Entry 8W7M (electron microscopy, 4.12 A resolution (low resolution: residue-level contacts below are approximate; hydrogen-bond / salt-bridge calls are withheld)); this record covers chains B and C of the 16 polymer chains in the assembly.

# Chain B
Protein: DNA replication complex GINS protein PSF2
From: Saccharomyces cerevisiae S288C
UniProtKB: P40359 (PSF2_YEAST); residues 1-213 here = UniProt positions 1-213
Amino-acid sequence (213 residues; row label = number of the first residue in the row):
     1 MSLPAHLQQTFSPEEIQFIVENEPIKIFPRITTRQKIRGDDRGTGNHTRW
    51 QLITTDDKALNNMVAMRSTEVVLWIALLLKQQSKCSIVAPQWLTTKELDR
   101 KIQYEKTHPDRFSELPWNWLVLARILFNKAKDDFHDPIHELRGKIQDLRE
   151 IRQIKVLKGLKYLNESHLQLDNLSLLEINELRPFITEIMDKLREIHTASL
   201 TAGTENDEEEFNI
Not modelled in the structure: 39-46, 202-213

# Chain C
Protein: DNA replication complex GINS protein PSF3
From: Saccharomyces cerevisiae S288C
UniProtKB: Q12146 (PSF3_YEAST); residues 1-194 here = UniProt positions 1-194
Amino-acid sequence (194 residues; numbered 1 to 194; the number before each row is that of its first residue):
     1 MGYYDIDDVLADGTEFPCKFQYDIPGLGYLENNPGRPITKNTKLSLPLWL
    51 ARILAIVGGDEALVDEEPVPFVELLPPDMFSTKVMNAIKTDPVALDLHSI
   101 NSHFFSLAIKWIMLFSEKELANVVSELLLQRAQELNHHASSLSIDLNADS
   151 TGKNSANTNIATSTFLLKLEEMEKEIYKKSHESYKDTKRWMFKK
Not modelled in the structure: 59-67, 145-157

# How chain B and chain C interact
Residue-residue contacts (42):
  P13(B) with D186(C); W190(C)
  E14(B) with W190(C)
  Q17(B) with W190(C)
  V121(B) with W190(C)
  R124(B) with W190(C); M191(C); K193(C); K194(C)
  N128(B) with K194(C)
  K129(B) with K194(C)
  L157(B) with H137(C)
  L160(B) with Q133(C); N136(C)
  K161(B) with Q133(C)
  L163(B) with L129(C)
  E180(B) with S183(C); Y184(C); T187(C)
  L181(B) with Y184(C)
  P183(B) with I176(C); S183(C)
  F184(B) with A132(C); N136(C); I176(C); S180(C)
  E187(B) with I176(C)
  I188(B) with A132(C)
  K191(B) with L128(C); M172(C)
  L192(B) with L128(C)
  I195(B) with I109(C); A121(C); V124(C); S125(C); L128(C)
  A198(B) with I112(C)
  S199(B) with I112(C); S116(C); K118(C); A121(C)
  T201(B) with S116(C)
Interface residues without a listed pair, chain B (29 interface residues in all): R149, E165, L176, N179, E194, L200
Interface residues without a listed pair, chain C (25 interface residues in all): M113

# Overview
29 residues of chain B and 25 residues of chain C are in contact.
Chain B is DNA replication complex GINS protein PSF2 and chain C is DNA replication complex GINS protein PSF3,
both from Saccharomyces cerevisiae S288C; the structure, Yeast replisome in state V, was determined by
electron microscopy (same publication as 8W7S, 8KG6, 8KG8 and 8KG9).
